PDB entry 4H6S | X-ray diffraction, 2.19 A resolution | chains A and B

[Chain A]
Molecule: Prothrombin
From: Homo sapiens
Notes: EC 3.4.21.5
UniProt: P00734 (THRB_HUMAN); residues 1-14 here correspond to UniProt positions 336-349 (UniProt number = residue number + 335)
Chain sequence (31 residues; each row starts with the number of its first residue; a row labelled like 14A-14M holds insertion residues (14A, then the next letters in order)):
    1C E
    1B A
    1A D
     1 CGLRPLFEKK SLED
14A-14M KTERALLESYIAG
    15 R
Sequence notes: engineered mutation Ala14E (Glu354 in P00734), Ala14L (Asp361 in P00734)
Swiss-Prot annotation at these positions:
  - site: Arg15 (Cleavage)

[Chain B]
Molecule: Prothrombin
From: Homo sapiens
Notes: EC 3.4.21.5
UniProt: P00734 (THRB_HUMAN); the construct lacks a stretch of the UniProt sequence and is renumbered around it, so the offset changes along the chain: 16-36 = UniProt 364-384; 37-60 = UniProt 386-409; 61-77 = UniProt 419-435; 78-97 = UniProt 437-456; 7 more segments
Chain sequence (259 residues; numbered 16 to 247 plus 28 insertion-coded residues; 1 number in that range is skipped by the numbering (no residue carries it; nothing is unmodelled there); the number before each row is that of its first residue; a row labelled like 60A-60I holds insertion residues (60A, then the next letters in order)):
    16 IVAGSDAEIG MSPWQVMLFR K
   36A S
    37 PQELLCGASL ISDRWVLTAA HCLL
60A-60I YPPWDKNFT
    61 ENDLLVRIGK HSRTRYE
   77A R
    78 NIEKISMLEK IYIHPRYNWR
   97A E
    98 NLDRDIALMK LKKPVAFSDY IHPVCLPDRE TA
129A-129C ASL
   130 LQAGYKGRVT GWGNLKETWT
149A-149E ANVGK
   150 GQPSVLQVVN LPIVERPVCK DSTRIRITDN MFCAG
  184A Y
   185 KP
186A-186D DEGK
   187 RGDACEGDAG GPFVMKSP
204A-204B FN
   205 NRWYQMGIVS WGE
   219 GCD
  221A R
   222 DGKYGFYTHV FRLKKWIQKV IDQFGE
Not modelled in the structure: 147-149, 149A-149E
Sequence notes: engineered mutation Ala18 (Glu366 in P00734), Ala195 (Ser568 in P00734)
Disulfide bonds: Cys42-Cys58, Cys168-Cys182, Cys191-Cys220
Ion coordination: Na+: Arg221A, Lys224
Swiss-Prot annotation at these positions:
  - region: Ala183 to Val200 (High affinity receptor-binding region which is also known as the TP508 peptide)
  - active site (Charge relay system): His57, Asp102
  - glycosylation: Asn60G (N-linked (GlcNAc...) (complex) asparagine)

[Chain A / chain B interface]
Residue-residue contacts (56; chain A residue first):
  Cys1(A) with Pro120(B); Val121(B); Cys122(B), disulfide; Arg206(B), hydrogen bond (backbone-side chain)
  Asp1A(A) with His119(B), salt bridge; Arg206(B)
  Ala1B(A) with Arg206(B), hydrogen bond (backbone-side chain)
  Gly2(A) with Trp29(B); Pro120(B), hydrogen bond (backbone-backbone); Cys122(B); Arg206(B); Trp207(B), hydrogen bond (backbone-backbone)
  Leu3(A) with His119(B), hydrogen bond (backbone-side chain); Asn205(B); Arg206(B)
  Arg4(A) with Gly25(B); Met26(B), hydrogen bond (side chain-backbone); Pro28(B); Trp29(B); Arg137(B); Trp207(B)
  Pro5(A) with Ser115(B); Asp116(B); His119(B)
  Leu6(A) with Ile24(B), hydrophobic; Asp116(B)
  Phe7(A) with Glu23(B); Ile24(B); Gly25(B); Met26(B)
  Glu8(A) with Lys202(B), salt bridge; Asn205(B); Trp207(B), hydrogen bond
  Lys9(A) with His119(B)
  Asp14(A) with Glu23(B); Met26(B); Arg137(B), salt bridge; Trp207(B)
  Lys14A(A) with Glu23(B), hydrogen bond (backbone-side chain)
  Thr14B(A) with Met26(B); Arg137(B); Asn159(B), hydrogen bond
  Glu14C(A) with Arg137(B); Lys202(B), salt bridge
  Ala14E(A) with Lys135(B)
  Leu14F(A) with Lys135(B); Asn159(B); Trp207(B), hydrophobic
  Ser14I(A) with Gly133(B); Tyr134(B); Lys135(B), hydrogen bond (side chain-backbone)
  Tyr14J(A) with Tyr134(B), hydrogen bond (backbone-side chain); Lys135(B), hydrogen bond (side chain-backbone); Met201(B); Lys202(B), hydrogen bond (side chain-backbone); Pro204(B)
Other interface residues (no listed pair), chain A (21 interface residues in all): Glu1C, Gly14M
Other interface residues (no listed pair), chain B (28 interface residues in all): Ile47, Ser48, Phe114, Tyr117, Leu129C
Disulfides between the chains: Cys1(A)-Cys122(B)

[Overview]
The interface between chain A and chain B involves 21 residues on one side and 28 on the other; the contacts
include 1 disulfide bond, 13 hydrogen bonds and 4 salt bridges. Polar pairs include Asp1A(A)-His119(B),
Glu8(A)-Lys202(B) and Asp14(A)-Arg137(B).
Chain A is Prothrombin and chain B is Prothrombin, both from Homo sapiens; the structure, Crystal structure of
thrombin mutant E14eA/D14lA/E18A/S195A, was determined by X-ray diffraction, deposited together with 4RN6,
4H6T and 4HFP.
